Entry 4PWV (X-ray diffraction, 3.00 A resolution); this record covers chains A and B.

[Chain A]
Molecule: P450 monooxygenase
Source organism: Streptomyces sp. Acta 2897
Notes: EC 1.14.14.1
UniProt: F2YRY7 (F2YRY7_9ACTO); residues 1-423 here = UniProt positions 1-423
Chain sequence (446 residues; numbered -22 to 423; the number before each row is that of its first residue; numbers below 1 keep their minus sign (Mse-22 is residue -22)):
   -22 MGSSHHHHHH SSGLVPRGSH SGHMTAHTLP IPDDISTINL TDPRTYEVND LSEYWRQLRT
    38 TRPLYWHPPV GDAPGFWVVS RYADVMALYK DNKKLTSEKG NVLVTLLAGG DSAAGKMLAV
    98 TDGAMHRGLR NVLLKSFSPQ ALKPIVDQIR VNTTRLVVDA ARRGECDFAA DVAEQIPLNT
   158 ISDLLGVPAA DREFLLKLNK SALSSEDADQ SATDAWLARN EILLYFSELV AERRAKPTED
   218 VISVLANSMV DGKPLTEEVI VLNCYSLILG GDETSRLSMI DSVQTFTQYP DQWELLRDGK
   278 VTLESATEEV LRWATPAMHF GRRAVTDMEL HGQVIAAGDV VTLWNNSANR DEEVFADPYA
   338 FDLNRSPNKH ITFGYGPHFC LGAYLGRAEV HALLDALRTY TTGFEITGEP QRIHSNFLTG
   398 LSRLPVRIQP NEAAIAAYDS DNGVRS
Unresolved in the structure: -22 to 6, 418-423
Sequence notes: expression tag (-22 to 0)
Modified residues: Mse-22, Mse1 (selenomethionine); Mse63, Mse94, Mse102, Mse226, Mse256, Mse295, Mse305 (selenomethionine; parent Met)
Bound ions: heme Fe: Cys357 (together with KH4)
Ligand contacts:
  - heme (HEM): Tyr66, Asn78, Leu95, Ala96, His103, Arg107, Phe114, Ile158, Ser243, Leu244, Gly247, Gly248, Thr251, Ser252, Ser255, Leu288, Pro293, Phe297, Arg299, Asn322, Thr349, Phe350, Gly351, Pro354, His355, Phe356, Cys357, Leu358, Gly359, Leu362, Gly363
  - KH4 (S-[2-({N-[(2R)-2-hydroxy-3,3-dimethyl-4-(phosphonooxy)butanoyl]-beta-alanyl}amino)ethyl] 1H-imidazole-4-carbothioate): Asn78, Val79, Val81, Thr82, Asp88, Ser89, Ala90, Mse94, Leu180, Trp193, Arg196, Asn197, Leu200, Leu239, Tyr242, Leu246, Gly247, Thr251, Phe297, Cys357, Phe394

[Chain B]
Molecule: Peptide synthetase
Source organism: Streptomyces sp. Acta 2897
Notes: fragment: peptidyl carrier protein domain
UniProt: F2YRY5 (F2YRY5_9ACTO); residues 2-81 here correspond to UniProt positions 3075-3154 (UniProt number = residue number + 3073)
Chain sequence (90 residues; each row starts with the number of its first residue):
     2 GPDGREPRNE TESRLRRIFE EVLHSEDVDV EANFFELGGH SLQATKLVSR IRSEFDAELP
    62 LRDFFEHPNV AGLAVLIGGA AALEHHHHHH
Unresolved in the structure: 2-5, 81-91
Sequence notes: expression tag (82-91)
Glycans and other covalent adducts: compound KH4 linked to Ser42

[Interface between chain A and chain B]
Residue-residue contacts (19):
  Ser89(A) - His41(B)
  Ser89(A) - Ser42(B)
  Thr190(A) - Phe66(B)
  Asp191(A) - Arg63(B)  salt bridge
  Trp193(A) - Ser42(B)
  Trp193(A) - Phe66(B)  hydrophobic
  Leu194(A) - Leu62(B)
  Leu194(A) - Arg63(B)
  Leu194(A) - Phe66(B)  hydrophobic
  Asn197(A) - Ser42(B)  hydrogen bond
  Asn197(A) - Thr46(B)
  Asn197(A) - Leu62(B)
  Glu198(A) - Leu62(B)
  Leu200(A) - Thr46(B)
  Leu201(A) - Thr46(B)
  Leu201(A) - Leu62(B)  hydrophobic
  Ser204(A) - Thr46(B)
  Ser204(A) - Lys47(B)
  Glu235(A) - Leu43(B)
Interface residues without a listed pair, chain A (14 interface residues in all): Glu205, Val238, Leu239
Interface residues without a listed pair, chain B (13 interface residues in all): Phe36, Ala45, Val49, Ser50, Arg53

[In short]
14 residues of chain A face 13 of chain B across their interface, with 1 hydrogen bond and 1 salt bridge.
Among the polar pairs are Asp191(A)-Arg63(B) and Asn197(A)-Ser42(B). Ligands of chain A: heme and compound
KH4. Compound KH4 is covalently linked to Ser42(B).
Here chain A is P450 monooxygenase and chain B is Peptide synthetase, both from Streptomyces sp. Acta 2897.
Entry 4PWV (Structure of P450sky (CYP163B3), a cytochrome P450 from skyllamycin biosynthesis in complex with a
peptidyl carrier ...) was determined by X-ray diffraction (same publication as 4PXH).
